Entry 7YZ0 (X-ray diffraction, 2.20 A resolution); this record covers chains A and B of the 3 polymer chains in the assembly.

# Chain A
Protein: Tubulin alpha-1B chain
Organism: Bos taurus
Reference sequence: P81947 (TBA1B_BOVIN); numbering as in UniProt (aligned over 1-451)
Sequence (451 residues; numbered 1 to 451; the number before each row is that of its first residue):
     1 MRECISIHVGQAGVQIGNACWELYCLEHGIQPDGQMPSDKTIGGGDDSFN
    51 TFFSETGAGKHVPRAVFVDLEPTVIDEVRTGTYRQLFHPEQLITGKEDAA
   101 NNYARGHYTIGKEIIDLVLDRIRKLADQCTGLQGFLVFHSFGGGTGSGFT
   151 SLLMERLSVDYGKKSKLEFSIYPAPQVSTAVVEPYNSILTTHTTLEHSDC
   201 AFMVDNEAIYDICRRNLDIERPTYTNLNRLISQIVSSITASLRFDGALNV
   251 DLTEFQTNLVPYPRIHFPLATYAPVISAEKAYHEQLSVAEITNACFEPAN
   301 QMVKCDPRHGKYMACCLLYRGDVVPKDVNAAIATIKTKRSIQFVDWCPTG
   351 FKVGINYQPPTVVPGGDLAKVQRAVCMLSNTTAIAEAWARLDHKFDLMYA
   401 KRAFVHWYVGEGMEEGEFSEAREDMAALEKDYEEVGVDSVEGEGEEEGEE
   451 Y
Unresolved in the structure: 438-451
Ion coordination: Ca2+: Asp39, Thr41, Gly44, Glu55
Ligand contacts:
  - GTP (guanosine-5'-triphosphate): Gly10, Gln11, Ala12, Gln15, Ile16, Asp69, Asp98, Ala99, Ala100, Asn101, Ser140, Gly142, Gly143, Gly144, Thr145, Gly146, Ile171, Val177, Ser178, Thr179, Glu183, Asn206, Tyr224, Leu227, Asn228, Ile231
  - Azo-Combretastatin A4 (trans) (VYT): Thr179, Ala180, Val181

# Chain B
Protein: Tubulin beta-2B chain
Organism: Bos taurus
Reference sequence: Q6B856 (TBB2B_BOVIN); numbering as in UniProt (aligned over 1-445)
Sequence (445 residues; each row starts with the number of its first residue):
     1 MREIVHIQAGQCGNQIGAKFWEVISDEHGIDPTGSYHGDSDLQLERINVY
    51 YNEATGNKYVPRAILVDLEPGTMDSVRSGPFGQIFRPDNFVFGQSGAGNN
   101 WAKGHYTEGAELVDSVLDVVRKESESCDCLQGFQLTHSLGGGTGSGMGTL
   151 LISKIREEYPDRIMNTFSVMPSPKVSDTVVEPYNATLSVHQLVENTDETY
   201 CIDNEALYDICFRTLKLTTPTYGDLNHLVSATMSGVTTCLRFPGQLNADL
   251 RKLAVNMVPFPRLHFFMPGFAPLTSRGSQQYRALTVPELTQQMFDSKNMM
   301 AACDPRHGRYLTVAAIFRGRMSMKEVDEQMLNVQNKNSSYFVEWIPNNVK
   351 TAVCDIPPRGLKMSATFIGNSTAIQELFKRISEQFTAMFRRKAFLHWYTG
   401 EGMDEMEFTEAESNMNDLVSEYQQYQDATADEQGEFEEEEGEDEA
Unresolved in the structure: 279-283, 432-445
Ligand contacts:
  - GDP (guanosine-5'-diphosphate): Gly10, Gln11, Cys12, Gln15, Ile16, Asp67, Ser138, Gly140, Gly141, Gly142, Thr143, Gly144, Val169, Pro171, Val175, Ser176, Glu181, Asn204, Leu207, Tyr222, Leu225, Asn226, Val229
  - Azo-Combretastatin A4 (trans) (VYT): Val236, Cys239, Leu240, Leu246, Ala248, Asp249, Leu250, Lys252, Leu253, Asn256, Met257, Thr312, Val313, Ala314, Ile316, Asn347, Asn348, Val349, Lys350, Ile368
Swiss-Prot annotation at these positions:
  - motif: Met1 to Ile4 (MREI motif)
  - binding site (GTP): Gln11, Glu69, Ser138, Gly142, Thr143, Gly144, Asn204, Asn226
  - binding site (Mg(2+)): Glu69
  - modified residue: Ser40 (Phosphoserine), Thr55 (Phosphothreonine), Lys58 (N6-acetyllysine), Ser172 (Phosphoserine), Thr285 (Phosphothreonine), Thr290 (Phosphothreonine), Arg318 (Omega-N-methylarginine), Glu438 (5-glutamyl polyglutamate)
  - cross-link (Glycyl lysine isopeptide (Lys-Gly)): Lys58 (interchain with G-Cter in ubiquitin), Lys324 (interchain with G-Cter in ubiquitin)

# Interface between chain A and chain B
Residue-residue contacts (44):
  Lys96(A) - Cys129(B)
  Glu97(A) - Met1(B)
  Glu97(A) - Arg162(B)  salt bridge
  Asp98(A) - Asp249(B)
  Asp98(A) - Lys252(B)  salt bridge
  Ala100(A) - Arg251(B)
  Ala100(A) - Lys252(B)
  Ala100(A) - Val255(B)
  Asn101(A) - Lys252(B)
  Arg105(A) - Arg251(B)
  Pro175(A) - Asn347(B)
  Ser178(A) - Lys350(B)  hydrogen bond (backbone-side chain)
  Ala180(A) - Asn256(B)
  Val181(A) - Asn256(B)  hydrogen bond (backbone-side chain)
  Val181(A) - Ile345(B)  hydrophobic
  Val181(A) - Pro346(B)
  Val181(A) - Asn347(B)
  Arg221(A) - Ser322(B)
  Arg221(A) - Met323(B)
  Lys394(A) - Pro346(B)
  Lys394(A) - Asn347(B)
  Leu397(A) - Glu343(B)
  Leu397(A) - Trp344(B)
  Leu397(A) - Ala430(B)  hydrophobic
  Met398(A) - Trp344(B)
  Met398(A) - Pro346(B)
  Lys401(A) - Phe260(B)
  Lys401(A) - Trp344(B)
  Lys401(A) - Thr429(B)  hydrogen bond (side chain-backbone)
  Lys401(A) - Ala430(B)
  Arg402(A) - Phe260(B)
  Ala403(A) - Pro259(B)
  Ala403(A) - Phe260(B)  hydrophobic
  Phe404(A) - Val255(B)
  Phe404(A) - Val258(B)
  Phe404(A) - Pro259(B)  hydrogen bond (backbone-backbone)
  Phe404(A) - Thr312(B)
  His406(A) - Val258(B)
  His406(A) - Pro259(B)  hydrogen bond (side chain-backbone)
  His406(A) - Phe260(B)
  His406(A) - Pro261(B)
  Trp407(A) - Ala254(B)
  Trp407(A) - Val255(B)
  Trp407(A) - Val258(B)  hydrogen bond (side chain-backbone)
Also at the interface, not in a pair above, chain A (25 interface residues in all): Thr179, Val182, Tyr224, Val405, Glu411
Also at the interface, not in a pair above, chain B (28 interface residues in all): Gln245, Lys324, Asn348, Ala428

# Summary
Chain A and chain B form an interface of 25 and 28 residues respectively, with 6 hydrogen bonds and 2 salt
bridges. Among the polar pairs are Glu97(A)-Arg162(B), Asp98(A)-Lys252(B) and Ser178(A)-Lys350(B).
Azo-Combretastatin A4 (trans) is bound between chain A and chain B.
Here chain A is Tubulin alpha-1B chain and chain B is Tubulin beta-2B chain, both from Bos taurus. Entry 7YZ0
(Molecular snapshots of drug release from tubulin: 100 microseconds after photoactivation) was determined by
X-ray diffraction together with 7YYY, 7YYZ, 7YZ1, 7YZ2, 7YZ3, 7YZ5 and 7YZ6 from the same study.
